PDB entry 7TRK | electron microscopy, 2.80 A resolution | chains R and A of the 5 polymer chains in the assembly

Chain R:
Protein: Muscarinic acetylcholine receptor M4
From: Homo sapiens
UniProt: P08173 (ACM4_HUMAN); the construct lacks a stretch of the UniProt sequence and is renumbered around it, so the offset changes along the chain: 1-226 = UniProt 1-226; 373-387 = UniProt 227-241; 388-479 = UniProt 388-479
Amino-acid sequence (349 residues; each row starts with the number of its first residue; note: 146 numbers in that range are skipped by the numbering (no residue carries them; nothing is unmodelled there); numbers below 1 keep their minus sign (Asp-7 is residue -7)):
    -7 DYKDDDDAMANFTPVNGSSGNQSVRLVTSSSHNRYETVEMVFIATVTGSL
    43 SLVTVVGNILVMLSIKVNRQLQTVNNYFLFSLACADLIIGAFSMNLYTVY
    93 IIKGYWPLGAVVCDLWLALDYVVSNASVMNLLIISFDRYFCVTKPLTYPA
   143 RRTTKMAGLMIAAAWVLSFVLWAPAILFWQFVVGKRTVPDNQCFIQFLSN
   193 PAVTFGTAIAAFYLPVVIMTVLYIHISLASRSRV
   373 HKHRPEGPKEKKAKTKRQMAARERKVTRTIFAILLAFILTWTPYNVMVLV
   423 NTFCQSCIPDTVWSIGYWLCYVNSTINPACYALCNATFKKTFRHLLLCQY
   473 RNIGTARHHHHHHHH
Disordered / not traced: -7 to 31, 373-391, 468-487
Differences from the reference sequence: expression tag (-7 to 0, 480-487)
Cystine bridges: Cys105-Cys185, Cys426-Cys429
Ligand contacts: Iperoxo (IXO; 4-(4,5-dihydro-1,2-oxazol-3-yloxy)-N,N,N-trimethylbut-2-yn-1-aminium): Asp112, Tyr113, Ser116, Asn117, Val120, Trp164, Ala203, Phe204, Trp413, Tyr416, Asn417, Tyr439, Cys442, Tyr443

Chain A:
Protein: Guanine nucleotide-binding protein G(i) subunit alpha-1
From: Homo sapiens
UniProt: P63096 (GNAI1_HUMAN); residues 1-354 here = UniProt positions 1-354
Amino-acid sequence (354 residues; row label = number of the first residue in the row):
     1 MGCTLSAEDKAAVERSKMIDRNLREDGEKAAREVKLLLLGAGESGKNTIV
    51 KQMKIIHEAGYSEEECKQYKAVVYSNTIQSIIAIIRAMGRLKIDFGDSAR
   101 ADDARQLFVLAGAAEEGFMTAELAGVIKRLWKDSGVQACFNRSREYQLND
   151 SAAYYLNDLDRIAQPNYIPTQQDVLRTRVKTTGIVETHFTFKDLHFKMFD
   201 VGAQRSERKKWIHCFEGVTAIIFCVALSDYDLVLAEDEEMNRMHASMKLF
   251 DSICNNKWFTDTSIILFLNKKDLFEEKIKKSPLTICYPEYAGSNTYEEAA
   301 AYIQCQFEDLNKRKDTKEIYTHFTCSTDTKNVQFVFDAVTDVIIKNNLKD
   351 CGLF
Disordered / not traced: 1-3, 56-181
Differences from the reference sequence: engineered mutation Asn47 (Ser in P63096), Ala203 (Gly in P63096), Ala245 (Glu in P63096), Ser326 (Ala in P63096)

How chain R and chain A interact:
Pairs across the interface (26):
  Asn67(R) - Asp350(A)
  Arg130(R) - Cys351(A)  hydrogen bond (side chain-backbone)
  Arg130(R) - Leu353(A)
  Cys133(R) - Asn347(A)  hydrogen bond (backbone-side chain)
  Cys133(R) - Cys351(A)  hydrophobic
  Val134(R) - Leu348(A)  hydrophobic
  Pro137(R) - Ile343(A)
  Pro137(R) - Ile344(A)  hydrophobic
  Pro137(R) - Asn347(A)  hydrogen bond (backbone-side chain)
  Leu138(R) - Leu194(A)  hydrophobic
  Ala142(R) - Arg32(A)
  Ile218(R) - Leu353(A)  hydrophobic
  Ser222(R) - Leu348(A)
  Ser224(R) - Asp341(A)
  Val226(R) - Asp337(A)
  Arg394(R) - Glu318(A)  salt bridge
  Arg394(R) - Asp341(A)  salt bridge
  Arg394(R) - Lys345(A)
  Arg394(R) - Leu348(A)
  Arg394(R) - Phe354(A)
  Lys397(R) - Phe354(A)  hydrogen bond (side chain-backbone)
  Val398(R) - Leu353(A)
  Val398(R) - Phe354(A)  hydrophobic
  Thr401(R) - Leu353(A)
  Ile402(R) - Leu353(A)  hydrophobic
  Cys456(R) - Gly352(A)
Other interface residues (no listed pair), chain R (20 interface residues in all): Pro141, Ala221, Asn457
Other interface residues (no listed pair), chain A (20 interface residues in all): Tyr320, Phe336, Ala338, Thr340, Lys349

In short:
The chain R/chain A interface involves 20 residues from each chain, with 4 hydrogen bonds and 2 salt bridges.
Polar pairs include Arg394(R)-Glu318(A), Arg394(R)-Asp341(A) and Arg130(R)-Cys351(A). Chain R binds Iperoxo.
Chain R is Muscarinic acetylcholine receptor M4 and chain A is Guanine nucleotide-binding protein G(i) subunit
alpha-1, both from Homo sapiens; the structure, Human M4 muscarinic acetylcholine receptor complex with Gi1
and the agonist iperoxo, was determined by electron microscopy.
